Entry 2SEB (X-ray diffraction, 2.50 A resolution); this record covers chains A and D of the 4 polymer chains in the assembly.

== Chain A ==
Protein: HLA class II histocompatibility antigen
Source organism: Homo sapiens
Notes: fragment: extracellular domain
UniProt: P01903 (2DRA_HUMAN); residues 1-181 here correspond to UniProt positions 26-206 (UniProt number = residue number + 25)
Sequence (181 residues; numbered 1 to 181; the number before each row is that of its first residue):
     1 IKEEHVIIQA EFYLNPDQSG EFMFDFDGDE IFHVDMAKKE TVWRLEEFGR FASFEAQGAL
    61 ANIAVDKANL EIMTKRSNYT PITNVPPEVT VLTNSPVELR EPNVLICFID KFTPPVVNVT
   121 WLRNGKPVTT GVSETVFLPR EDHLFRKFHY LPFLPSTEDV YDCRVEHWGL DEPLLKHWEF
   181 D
Disordered / not traced: 181
Disulfides: C107-C163
Covalently attached groups: N-acetylglucosamine (NAG) linked to N118
Curated features (UniProtKB/Swiss-Prot):
  - region: E179 to D181 (Connecting peptide)
  - site: Q9 (Self- and pathogen-derived peptide antigen), G49 (Self-peptide antigen), F51 (Self- and pathogen-derived peptide antigen), A52 (Self-peptide antigen), S53 (Self- and pathogen-derived peptide antigen), E55 (Pathogen-derived peptide antigen), N62 (Self- and pathogen-derived peptide antigen), N69 (Pathogen-derived peptide antigen), R76 (Self- and pathogen-derived peptide antigen)
  - glycosylation (N-linked (GlcNAc...) asparagine): N78, N118
What the authors report for this chain:
  - contacts within the chain: G58-N62 (water-mediated contact)

== Chain D ==
Protein: Enterotoxin type B
Source organism: Staphylococcus aureus
UniProt: P01552 (ETXB_STAAU); residues 1-239 here correspond to UniProt positions 28-266 (UniProt number = residue number + 27)
Sequence (239 residues; numbered 1 to 239; the number before each row is that of its first residue):
     1 ESQPDPKPDE LHKSSKFTGL MENMKVLYDD NHVSAINVKS IDQFLYFDLI YSIKDTKLGN
    61 YDNVRVEFKN KDLADKYKDK YVDVFGANYY YQCYFSKKTN DINSHQTDKR KTCMYGGVTE
   121 HNGNQLDKYR SITVRVFEDG KNLLSFDVQT NKKKVTAQEL DYLTRHYLVK NKKLYEFNNS
   181 PYETGYIKFI ENENSFWYDM MPAPGDKFDQ SKYLMMYNDN KMVDSKDVKI EVYLTTKKK
Disordered / not traced: 1, 55-60, 98-109, 237-239
Disulfides: C93-C113
What the authors report for this chain:
  - conformationally variable residues (order/disorder transition): N122 to L126, E176 to Y182

== How chain A and chain D interact ==
Contacting residue pairs (31):
  Y13(A) - F44(D)  hydrogen bond (side chain-backbone)
  Y13(A) - L45(D)  hydrophobic
  D17(A) - Y46(D)
  Q18(A) - Q43(D)  hydrogen bond (side chain-backbone)
  Q18(A) - L45(D)
  Q18(A) - Y46(D)  hydrogen bond (backbone-backbone)
  M36(A) - F47(D)
  A37(A) - F47(D)  hydrophobic
  A37(A) - M215(D)
  K39(A) - E67(D)  salt bridge
  K39(A) - Y89(D)  hydrogen bond
  K39(A) - Q92(D)
  K39(A) - Y115(D)  hydrogen bond
  K39(A) - S211(D)  hydrogen bond
  K39(A) - M215(D)
  Q57(A) - Y91(D)
  Q57(A) - Q92(D)
  Q57(A) - Y94(D)
  L60(A) - F44(D)
  L60(A) - L45(D)  hydrophobic
  L60(A) - R65(D)
  L60(A) - Y94(D)
  A61(A) - Y94(D)  hydrophobic
  I63(A) - F44(D)
  A64(A) - F44(D)  hydrophobic
  A64(A) - F95(D)
  A64(A) - S96(D)  hydrogen bond (backbone-side chain)
  K67(A) - Q43(D)  hydrogen bond (side chain-backbone)
  K67(A) - F44(D)
  K67(A) - S96(D)
  A68(A) - S96(D)
Also at the interface, not in a pair above, chain A (14 interface residues in all): K38
Also at the interface, not in a pair above, chain D (17 interface residues in all): D42

== Overview ==
14 residues of chain A face 17 of chain D across their interface, with 8 hydrogen bonds and 1 salt bridge.
Polar pairs include K39(A)-E67(D), Y13(A)-F44(D) and Q18(A)-Q43(D). Covalently linked N-acetylglucosamine: at
N118(A). From the paper: conformational variability at N122(D) and E176(D); contacts within the chain
involving G58(A) and N62(A).
Here chain A is HLA class II histocompatibility antigen (Homo sapiens) and chain D is Enterotoxin type B
(Staphylococcus aureus). Entry 2SEB (X-ray crystal structure of HLA-DR4 complexed with a peptide from human
collagen II) was determined by X-ray diffraction.
